4I0F - chain A; structure by X-ray diffraction, 1.80 A resolution.

[Chain A]
Name: Beta-secretase 1
Source organism: Homo sapiens
Notes: EC 3.4.23.46
UniProt: P56817 (BACE1_HUMAN); residues 57-453 here = UniProt positions 57-453
Amino-acid sequence (406 residues; row label = number of the first residue in the row):
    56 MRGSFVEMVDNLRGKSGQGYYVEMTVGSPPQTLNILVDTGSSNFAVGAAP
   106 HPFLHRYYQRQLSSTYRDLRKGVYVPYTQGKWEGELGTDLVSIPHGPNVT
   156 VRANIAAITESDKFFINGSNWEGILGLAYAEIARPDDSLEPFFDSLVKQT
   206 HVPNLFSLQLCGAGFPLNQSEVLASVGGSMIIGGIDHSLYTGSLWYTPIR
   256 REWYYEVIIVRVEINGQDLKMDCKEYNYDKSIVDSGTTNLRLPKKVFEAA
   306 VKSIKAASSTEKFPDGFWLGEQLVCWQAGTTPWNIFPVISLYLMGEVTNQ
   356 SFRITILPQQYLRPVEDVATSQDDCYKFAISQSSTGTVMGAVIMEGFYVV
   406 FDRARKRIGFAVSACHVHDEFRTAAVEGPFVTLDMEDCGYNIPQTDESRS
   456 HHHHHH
Disordered / not traced: 56-57, 218-227, 461
Disulfides: Cys-216/Cys-420, Cys-278/Cys-443, Cys-330/Cys-380
Sequence notes: expression tag (56, 454-461)
Bound ions: Zn2+ site 1: Glu-78, His-150; Zn2+ site 2: Asp-192, His-460; Zn2+ site 3: His-457, His-459
Small-molecule neighbours: 1BF (N-(6-chloro-3,3-dimethyl-3,4-dihydroisoquinolin-1-yl)-3-[4-(1H-pyrazol-4-yl)thiophen-3-yl]-L-alanine): Gly-72, Gln-73, Gly-74, Leu-91, Asp-93, Tyr-132, Gln-134, Gly-135, Lys-136, Asp-167, Lys-168, Phe-169, Ile-171, Trp-176, Ile-179, Gly-291, Thr-292, Thr-293
Curated features (UniProtKB/Swiss-Prot):
  - active site: Asp-93, Asp-289
  - modified residue (N6-acetyllysine): Lys-126, Lys-275, Lys-279, Lys-285, Lys-299, Lys-300, Lys-307
  - glycosylation (N-linked (GlcNAc...) asparagine): Asn-153, Asn-172, Asn-223, Asn-354
  - mutagenesis: Asp-93 (D93N: Decreases beta-cleaved soluble APP production), Asp-284 (D284N: Almost abolishes beta-cleaved soluble APP production)

[Overview]
Ligands of chain A: compound 1BF. Glu-78 and His-150 coordinate Zn2+ site 1. The Zn2+ site 2 is built by
Asp-192 and His-460. UniProt lists active-site residues Asp-93 and Asp-289 and 2 mutagenesis sites.
Chain A is Beta-secretase 1 (Homo sapiens); the structure, Design and Synthesis of Thiophene
Dihydroisoquinolins as Novel BACE-1 Inhibitors, was determined by X-ray diffraction, deposited together with
4I0D, 4I0E, 4I12 and 4I1C.
